4ZPR - chains A and B of the 4 polymer chains in the assembly; structure by X-ray diffraction, 3.90 A resolution.

# Chain A
Molecule: Aryl hydrocarbon receptor nuclear translocator
Source organism: Mus musculus
Reference sequence: P53762 (ARNT_MOUSE); residues 82-464 here = UniProt positions 82-464
Sequence (384 residues; each row starts with the number of its first residue):
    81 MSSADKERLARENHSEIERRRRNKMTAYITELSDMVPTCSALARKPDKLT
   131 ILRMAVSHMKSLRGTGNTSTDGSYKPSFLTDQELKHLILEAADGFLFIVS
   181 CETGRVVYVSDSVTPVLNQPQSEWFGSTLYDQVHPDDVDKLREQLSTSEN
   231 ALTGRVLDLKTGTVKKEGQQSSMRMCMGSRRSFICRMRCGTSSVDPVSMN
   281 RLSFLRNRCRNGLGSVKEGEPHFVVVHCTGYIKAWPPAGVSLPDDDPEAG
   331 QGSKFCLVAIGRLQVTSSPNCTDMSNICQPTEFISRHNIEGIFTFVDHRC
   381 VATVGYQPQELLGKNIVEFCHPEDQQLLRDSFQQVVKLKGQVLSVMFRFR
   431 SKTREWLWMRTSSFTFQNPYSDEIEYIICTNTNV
Unresolved in the structure: 81-86, 119-120, 143-159, 181-183, 227-259, 270-305, 312-337, 345-360, 428-437
Construct notes: initiating methionine (81)
Curated features (UniProtKB/Swiss-Prot):
  - region: Leu-167 to Ala-171 (Mediates the transcription activity and dimerization of the AHR:ARNT complex)
  - mutagenesis: His-94 (H94A: Reduces DNA binding), Glu-98 (E98A: Reduces DNA binding), Arg-102 (R102E: Reduces DNA binding. Decreases transcription factor activity), Leu-112 (L112D: Interferes with transcription factor activity; L112E: Impairs heterodimer formation with EPAS1. Impairs heterodimer formation with HIF1A ...), Leu-132 (L132E: Impairs heterodimer formation with EPAS1. Impairs heterodimer formation with HIF1A. Significantly destabilizes ARNT?s heterodimeric interactions with both NPAS1 and NPAS3 ...), Val-136 (V136D: Impairs heterodimer formation with EPAS1. Impairs heterodimer formation with HIF1A. Significantly destabilizes ARNT?s heterodimeric interactions with both NPAS1 and NPAS3 ...), Met-139 (M139D: Interferes with transcription factor activity), Leu-164 (L164D: Does not affect transcription factor activity), Leu-167 (L167E: Highly reduces transcription activity. Impairs interaction with AHR. Impairs heterodimer formation with EPAS1. Impairs heterodimer formation with HIF1A ...), Ile-168 (I168D: Highly reduces transcription activity. Impairs interaction with AHR. Impairs heterodimer formation with EPAS1. Impairs heterodimer formation with HIF1A ...), Ala-171 (A171D: Reduces transcription activity. Markedly reduces interaction with AHR. Impairs heterodimer formation with EPAS1. Markedly decreases heterodimer formation with HIF1A ...), Ile-264 (I264D: Impairs heterodimer formation with EPAS1. Markedly decreases heterodimer formation with HIF1A. Significantly destabilizes ARNT?s heterodimeric interactions with both NPAS1 and NPAS3 ...), 6 further mutagenesis entries in UniProt

# Chain B
Molecule: Hypoxia-inducible factor 1-alpha
Source organism: Mus musculus
Reference sequence: Q61221 (HIF1A_MOUSE); residue numbers follow UniProt; this construct covers 13-357
Sequence (345 residues; each row starts with the number of its first residue):
    13 MSSERRKEKSRDAARSRRSKESEVFYELAHQLPLPHNVSSHLDKASVMRL
    63 TISYLRVRKLLDAGGLDSEDEMKAQMDCFYLKALDGFVMVLTDDGDMVYI
   113 SDNVNKYMGLTQFELTGHSVFDFTHPCDHEEMREMLTHRNGPVRKGKELN
   163 TQRSFFLRMKCTLTSRGRTMNIKSATWKVLHCTGHIHVYDTNSNQPQCGY
   213 KKPPMTCLVLICEPIPHPSNIEIPLDSKTFLSRHSLDMKFSYCDERITEL
   263 MGYEPEELLGRSIYEYYHALDSDHLTKTHHDMFTKGQVTTGQYRMLAKRG
   313 GYVWVETQATVIYNTKNSQPQCIVCVNYVVSGIIQHDLIFSLQQT
Unresolved in the structure: 13-14, 74-88, 150-162, 177-179, 200-218, 235-238, 257-258, 350-357
Curated features (UniProtKB/Swiss-Prot):
  - region: Lys-21 to Arg-30 (DNA-binding), Arg-170 to Val-191 (Required for heterodimer formation with ARNT)
  - modified residue: Ser-247 (Phosphoserine)
  - mutagenesis: Arg-170 (R170A: Decreases heterodimer formation with ARNT. Impairs heterodimer formation with ARNT; when associated with D-191), Val-191 (V191D: Decreases heterodimer formation with ARNT. Impairs heterodimer formation with ARNT; when associated with A-170)

# How chain A and chain B interact
Contacting residue pairs (95; chain A residue first):
  Arg-101(A) with Asp-55(B), salt bridge; Lys-56(B); Ala-57(B)
  Lys-104(A) with Ala-57(B)
  Tyr-108(A) with Ala-57(B); Met-60(B), hydrophobic; Arg-61(B); Ile-64(B)
  Ile-109(A) with Met-60(B), hydrophobic
  Glu-111(A) with Ile-64(B); Arg-68(B), salt bridge; Asp-108(B)
  Leu-112(A) with Met-60(B), hydrophobic; Leu-67(B), hydrophobic
  Met-115(A) with Arg-68(B); Lys-71(B), hydrogen bond (backbone-side chain)
  Lys-128(A) with Glu-33(B), salt bridge
  Leu-129(A) with Lys-32(B); Glu-33(B)
  Leu-132(A) with Glu-33(B); Val-36(B), hydrophobic
  Arg-133(A) with Lys-32(B); Glu-35(B), salt bridge; Val-36(B)
  Val-136(A) with Glu-39(B); Leu-40(B), hydrophobic
  His-138(A) with Leu-67(B)
  Met-139(A) with Gln-43(B); Leu-44(B), hydrophobic; Leu-67(B), hydrophobic
  Lys-140(A) with Gln-43(B)
  Leu-142(A) with Gln-43(B)
  Asp-161(A) with Cys-90(B), hydrogen bond
  Leu-164(A) with Leu-93(B), hydrophobic; Val-100(B), hydrophobic
  Lys-165(A) with Tyr-92(B)
  Leu-167(A) with Val-100(B), hydrophobic; Val-221(B), hydrophobic
  Ile-168(A) with Leu-93(B), hydrophobic; Leu-96(B), hydrophobic; Val-100(B), hydrophobic
  Glu-170(A) with His-197(B); His-199(B), salt bridge
  Ala-171(A) with Thr-195(B); Gly-196(B); Ile-223(B), hydrophobic
  Ala-172(A) with Ile-223(B), hydrophobic
  Asp-173(A) with His-197(B), salt bridge
  Leu-176(A) with Phe-91(B), hydrophobic; Tyr-92(B), hydrophobic
  Ser-190(A) with Tyr-92(B), hydrogen bond
  Asp-217(A) with Val-342(B)
  Lys-220(A) with Lys-240(B); Val-341(B), hydrogen bond (side chain-backbone)
  Glu-223(A) with Ser-239(B)
  Arg-260(A) with Ala-95(B); Leu-96(B); Asp-97(B), salt bridge
  Ile-264(A) with Lys-240(B); Tyr-340(B), hydrophobic; Val-342(B), hydrophobic
  Arg-266(A) with Val-342(B); Ser-343(B)
  His-307(A) with Gln-304(B); Glu-318(B), salt bridge
  Thr-309(A) with Ala-95(B), hydrogen bond (side chain-backbone)
  Gly-310(A) with Ala-95(B)
  Ala-339(A) with Ala-95(B), hydrophobic
  Ile-340(A) with Ala-95(B), hydrophobic
  Arg-342(A) with Thr-195(B); Glu-225(B), salt bridge
  Gln-344(A) with Gln-304(B)
  Ile-364(A) with Ala-281(B), hydrophobic
  Arg-366(A) with Glu-277(B), hydrogen bond (side chain-backbone); Tyr-279(B), hydrogen bond (side chain-backbone); His-280(B); Ala-281(B)
  Thr-374(A) with Glu-277(B)
  Phe-375(A) with His-280(B); Ala-281(B), hydrophobic
  Phe-446(A) with Thr-288(B)
  Asn-448(A) with Asp-249(B), hydrogen bond (side chain-backbone); Ser-274(B); Tyr-276(B)
  Pro-449(A) with Tyr-276(B); His-292(B); Phe-295(B), hydrophobic
  Tyr-450(A) with Leu-248(B); Phe-295(B), hydrophobic
  Ser-451(A) with Asp-249(B)
  Glu-455(A) with Ser-274(B), hydrogen bond; Tyr-276(B); Glu-277(B)
  Tyr-456(A) with Tyr-276(B); Glu-277(B)
Interface residues without a listed pair, chain A (55 interface residues in all): Met-105, Val-116, Glu-163, Phe-263
Interface residues without a listed pair, chain B (66 interface residues in all): Phe-37, Thr-63, Leu-73, Asp-89, Lys-94, Val-102, Asp-106, Lys-118, His-130, Gln-164, His-193, Ser-284, Leu-308, Trp-316

# Summary
Chain A and chain B form an interface of 55 and 66 residues respectively; the contacts include 9 hydrogen
bonds and 9 salt bridges. Polar contacts include Arg-101(A)/Asp-55(B), Glu-111(A)/Arg-68(B) and
Lys-128(A)/Glu-33(B). From UniProt: 18 mutagenesis sites on chain A; 2 mutagenesis sites on chain B.
Chain A is Aryl hydrocarbon receptor nuclear translocator and chain B is Hypoxia-inducible factor 1-alpha,
both from Mus musculus; the structure, Crystal Structure of the Heterodimeric HIF-1a:ARNT Complex with HRE
DNA, was determined by X-ray diffraction (same publication as 4ZP4, 4ZPH, 4ZPK and 4ZQD).
